PDB entry 3ELU | X-ray diffraction, 2.00 A resolution | chain A

[Chain A]
Molecule: Methyltransferase
Source organism: Wesselsbron virus
Notes: EC 2.1.1.57; fragment: NS5 N-terminal methyltransferase domain
UniProtKB: C8XPB0 (C8XPB0_9FLAV); residues 1-292 here correspond to UniProt positions 2500-2791 (UniProt number = residue number + 2499)
Sequence (300 residues; each row starts with the number of its first residue; numbers below 1 keep their minus sign (Met-7 is residue -7)):
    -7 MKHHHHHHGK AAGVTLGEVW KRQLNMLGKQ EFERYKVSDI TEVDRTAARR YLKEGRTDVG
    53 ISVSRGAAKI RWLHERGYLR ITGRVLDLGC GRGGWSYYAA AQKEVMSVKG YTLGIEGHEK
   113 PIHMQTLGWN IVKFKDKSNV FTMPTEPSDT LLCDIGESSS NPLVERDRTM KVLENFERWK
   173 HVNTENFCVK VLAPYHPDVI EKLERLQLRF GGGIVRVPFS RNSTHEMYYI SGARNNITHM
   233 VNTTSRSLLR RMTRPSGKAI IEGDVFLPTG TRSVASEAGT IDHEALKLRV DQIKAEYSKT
Disordered / not traced: -7 to 5, 267-272, 286-292
Sequence notes: expression tag (-7 to 0)
Small-molecule neighbours: S-adenosylmethionine (SAM): Ser56, Gly58, Ala59, Gly81, Cys82, Gly83, Arg84, Gly85, Gly86, Trp87, Tyr103, Thr104, Leu105, His110, Glu111, Ser130, Asn131, Val132, Phe133, Asp146, Ile147

[Summary]
Ligands of chain A: S-adenosylmethionine.
Chain A is Methyltransferase (Wesselsbron virus); the structure, Wesselsbron virus Methyltransferase in
complex with AdoMet, was determined by X-ray diffraction (same publication as 3ELD, 3ELW, 3ELY, 3EMB and
3EMD).
